Entry 5GAO (electron microscopy, 4.20 A resolution (low resolution: residue-level contacts below are approximate; hydrogen-bond / salt-bridge calls are withheld)); this record covers chains B and A of the 11 polymer chains in the assembly.

# Chain B
Protein: Pre-mRNA-splicing helicase BRR2
Source organism: Saccharomyces cerevisiae
Notes: EC 3.6.4.13
UniProt: P32639 (BRR2_YEAST); residue numbers follow UniProt; this construct covers 1-2163
Sequence (2163 residues; each row starts with the number of its first residue):
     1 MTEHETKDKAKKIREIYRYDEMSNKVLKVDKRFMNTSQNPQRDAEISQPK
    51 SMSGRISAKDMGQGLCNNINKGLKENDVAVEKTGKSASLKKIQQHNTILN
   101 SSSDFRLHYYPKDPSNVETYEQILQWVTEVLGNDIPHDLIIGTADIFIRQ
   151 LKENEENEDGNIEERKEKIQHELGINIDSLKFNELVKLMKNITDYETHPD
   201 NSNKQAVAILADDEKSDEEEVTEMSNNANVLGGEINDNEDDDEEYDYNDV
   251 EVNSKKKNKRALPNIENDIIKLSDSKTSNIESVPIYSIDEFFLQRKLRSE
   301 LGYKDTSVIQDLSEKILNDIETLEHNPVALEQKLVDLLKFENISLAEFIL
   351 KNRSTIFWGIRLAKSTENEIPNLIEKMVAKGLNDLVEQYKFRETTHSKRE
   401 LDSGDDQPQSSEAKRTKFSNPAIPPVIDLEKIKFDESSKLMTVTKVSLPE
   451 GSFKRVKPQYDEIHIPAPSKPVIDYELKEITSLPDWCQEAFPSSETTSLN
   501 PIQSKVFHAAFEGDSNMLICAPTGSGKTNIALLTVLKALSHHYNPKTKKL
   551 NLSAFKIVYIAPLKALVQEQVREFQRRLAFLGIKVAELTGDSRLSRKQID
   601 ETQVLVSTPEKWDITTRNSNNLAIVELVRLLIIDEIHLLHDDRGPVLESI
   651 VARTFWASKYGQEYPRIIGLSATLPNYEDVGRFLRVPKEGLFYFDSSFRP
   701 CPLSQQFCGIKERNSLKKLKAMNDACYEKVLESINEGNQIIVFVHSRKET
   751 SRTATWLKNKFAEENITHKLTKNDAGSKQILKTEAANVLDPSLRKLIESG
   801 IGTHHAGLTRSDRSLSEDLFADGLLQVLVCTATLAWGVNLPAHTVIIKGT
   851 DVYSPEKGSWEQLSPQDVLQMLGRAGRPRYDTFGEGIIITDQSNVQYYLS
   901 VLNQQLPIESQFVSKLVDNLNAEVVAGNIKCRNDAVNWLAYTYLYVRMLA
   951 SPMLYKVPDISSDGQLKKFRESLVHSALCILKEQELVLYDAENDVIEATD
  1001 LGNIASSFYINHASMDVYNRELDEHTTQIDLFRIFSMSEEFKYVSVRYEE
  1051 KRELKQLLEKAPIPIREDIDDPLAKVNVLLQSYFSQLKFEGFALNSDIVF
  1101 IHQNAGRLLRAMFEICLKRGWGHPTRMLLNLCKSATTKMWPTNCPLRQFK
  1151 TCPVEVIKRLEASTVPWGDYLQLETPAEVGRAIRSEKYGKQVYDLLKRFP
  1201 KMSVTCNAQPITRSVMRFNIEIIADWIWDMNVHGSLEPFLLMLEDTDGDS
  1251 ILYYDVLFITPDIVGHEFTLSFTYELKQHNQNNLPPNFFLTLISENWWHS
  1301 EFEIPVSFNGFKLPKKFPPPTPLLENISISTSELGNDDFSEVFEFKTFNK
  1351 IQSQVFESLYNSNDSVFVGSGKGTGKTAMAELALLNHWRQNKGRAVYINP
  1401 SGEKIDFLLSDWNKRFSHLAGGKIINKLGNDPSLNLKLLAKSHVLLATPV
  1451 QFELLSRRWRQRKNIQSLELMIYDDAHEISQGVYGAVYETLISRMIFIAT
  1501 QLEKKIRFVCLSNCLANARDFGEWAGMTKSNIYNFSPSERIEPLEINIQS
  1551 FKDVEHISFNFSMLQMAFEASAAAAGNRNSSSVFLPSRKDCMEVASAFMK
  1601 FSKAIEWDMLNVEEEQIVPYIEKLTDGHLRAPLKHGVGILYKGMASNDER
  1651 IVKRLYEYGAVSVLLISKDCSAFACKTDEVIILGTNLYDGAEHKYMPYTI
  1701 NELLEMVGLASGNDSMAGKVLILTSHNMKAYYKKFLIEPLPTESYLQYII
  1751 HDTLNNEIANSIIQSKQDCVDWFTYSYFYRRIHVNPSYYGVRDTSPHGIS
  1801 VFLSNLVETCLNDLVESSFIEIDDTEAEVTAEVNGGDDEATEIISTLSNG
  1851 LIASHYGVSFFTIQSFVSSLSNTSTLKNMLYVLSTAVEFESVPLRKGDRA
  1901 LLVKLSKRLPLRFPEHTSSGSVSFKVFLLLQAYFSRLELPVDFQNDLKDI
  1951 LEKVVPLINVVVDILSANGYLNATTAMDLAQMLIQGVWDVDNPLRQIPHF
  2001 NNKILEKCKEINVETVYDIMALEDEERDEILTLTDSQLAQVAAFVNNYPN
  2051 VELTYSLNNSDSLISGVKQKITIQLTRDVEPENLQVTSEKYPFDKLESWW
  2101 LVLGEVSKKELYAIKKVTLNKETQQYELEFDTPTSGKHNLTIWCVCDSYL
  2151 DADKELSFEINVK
Not modelled in the structure: 1-438, 1826-1840

# Chain A
Protein: Pre-mRNA-splicing factor 8
Source organism: Saccharomyces cerevisiae
UniProt: P33334 (PRP8_YEAST); numbering as in UniProt (aligned over 2147-2413)
Sequence (267 residues; row label = number of the first residue in the row):
  2147 SSKNEWRKSAIANTLLYLRLKNIYVSADDFVEEQNVYVLPKNLLKKFIEI
  2197 SDVKIQVAAFIYGMSAKDHPKVKEIKTVVLVPQLGHVGSVQISNIPDIGD
  2247 LPDTEGLELLGWIHTQTEELKFMAASEVATHSKLFADKKRDCIDISIFST
  2297 PGSVSLSAYNLTDEGYQWGEENKDIMNVLSEGFEPTFSTHAQLLLSDRIT
  2347 GNFIIPSGNVWNYTFMGTAFNQEGDYNFKYGIPLEFYNEMHRPVHFLQFS
  2397 ELAGDEELEAEQIDVFS
Not modelled in the structure: 2402-2413

# Chain B / chain A interface
Contacting residue pairs - 69 pairs, chain B then chain A:
  H1025(B) - Y2163(A)
  H1025(B) - E2195(A)
  T1027(B) - T2160(A)
  Q1028(B) - E2385(A)
  I1029(B) - A2156(A)
  D1030(B) - T2160(A)
  Q1056(B) - A2399(A)
  Q1056(B) - G2400(A)
  Q1056(B) - D2401(A)
  L1057(B) - A2399(A)
  L1057(B) - G2400(A)
  E1059(B) - K2149(A)
  E1059(B) - R2153(A)
  K1060(B) - K2149(A)
  K1060(B) - F2395(A)
  K1060(B) - A2399(A)
  A1061(B) - R2153(A)
  A1061(B) - F2395(A)
  P1062(B) - R2388(A)
  P1062(B) - F2392(A)
  P1062(B) - F2395(A)
  P1064(B) - A2156(A)
  P1064(B) - I2157(A)
  P1064(B) - R2388(A)
  I1065(B) - I2157(A)
  R1066(B) - I2157(A)
  R1066(B) - T2160(A)
  Q1081(B) - F2395(A)
  S1082(B) - F2395(A)
  S1085(B) - F2395(A)
  S1085(B) - S2396(A)
  L1087(B) - F2395(A)
  K1088(B) - L2398(A)
  E1090(B) - D2401(A)
  H1123(B) - K2192(A)
  H1123(B) - E2195(A)
  R1126(B) - I2378(A)
  W1140(B) - F2392(A)
  P1141(B) - E2385(A)
  P1141(B) - M2386(A)
  T1142(B) - E2385(A)
  T1142(B) - M2386(A)
  T1142(B) - P2389(A)
  T1142(B) - F2392(A)
  E1161(B) - L2393(A)
  T1164(B) - M2362(A)
  T1246(B) - G2347(A)
  T1246(B) - N2348(A)
  D1247(B) - K2191(A)
  D1247(B) - K2192(A)
  D1247(B) - I2378(A)
  G1248(B) - I2378(A)
  N1283(B) - R2344(A)
  P1285(B) - T2346(A)
  P1286(B) - D2249(A)
  P1286(B) - T2346(A)
  P1286(B) - G2347(A)
  N1287(B) - N2348(A)
  F1289(B) - Y2376(A)
  F1289(B) - G2377(A)
  F1289(B) - I2378(A)
  E1303(B) - N2355(A)
  E1303(B) - K2375(A)
  E1303(B) - I2378(A)
  P1305(B) - Y2376(A)
  S1307(B) - D2249(A)
  F1308(B) - D2249(A)
  N1309(B) - D2249(A)
  N1309(B) - E2251(A)
Also at the interface, not in a pair above, chain B (48 interface residues in all): R1052, I1063, V1078, N1130, N1143, P1166, L1284, H1299
Also at the interface, not in a pair above, chain A (40 interface residues in all): L2161, N2188, P2248, G2354, E2381, N2384, H2391

# Summary
Chain B and chain A form an interface of 48 and 40 residues respectively.
Chain B is Pre-mRNA-splicing helicase BRR2 and chain A is Pre-mRNA-splicing factor 8, both from Saccharomyces
cerevisiae; the structure, Head region of the yeast spliceosomal U4/U6.U5 tri-snRNP, was determined by
electron microscopy, deposited together with 5GAM, 5GAN and 5GAP.
